Entry 3TN9 (X-ray diffraction, 3.00 A resolution); this record covers chains 2 and 3 of the 3 polymer chains in the assembly.

# Chain 2
Molecule: Protein VP2
Organism: Human rhinovirus 2
UniProtKB: P04936 (POLG_HRV2); residues 1-261 here correspond to UniProt positions 70-330 (UniProt number = residue number + 69)
Amino-acid sequence (261 residues; numbered 1 to 261; the number before each row is that of its first residue):
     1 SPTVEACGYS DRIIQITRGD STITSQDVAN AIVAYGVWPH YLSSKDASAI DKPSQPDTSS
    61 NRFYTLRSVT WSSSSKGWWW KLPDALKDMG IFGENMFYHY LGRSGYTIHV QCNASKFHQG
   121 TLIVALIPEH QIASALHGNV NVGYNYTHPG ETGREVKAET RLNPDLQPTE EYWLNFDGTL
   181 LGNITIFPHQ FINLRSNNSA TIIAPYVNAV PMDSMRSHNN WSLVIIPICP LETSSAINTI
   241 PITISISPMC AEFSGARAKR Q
Not modelled in the structure: 1-13
UniProt features mapped onto this chain:
  - site: Q261 (Cleavage)

# Chain 3
Molecule: Protein VP3
Organism: Human rhinovirus 2
UniProtKB: P04936 (POLG_HRV2); residues 1-237 here correspond to UniProt positions 331-567 (UniProt number = residue number + 330)
Amino-acid sequence (237 residues; row label = number of the first residue in the row):
     1 GLPVFITPGS GQFLTTDDFQ SPCALPWYHP TKEISIPGEV KNLVEICQVD SLVPINNTDT
    61 YINSENMYSV VLQSSINAPD KIFSIRTDVA SQPLATTLIG EISSYFTHWT GSLRFSFMFC
   121 GTANTTVKLL LAYTPPGIAE PTTRKDAMLG THVIWDVGLQ STISMVVPWI SASHYRNTSP
   181 GRSTSGYITC WYQTRLVIPP QTPPTARLLC FVSGCKDFCL RMARDTNLHL QSGAIAQ
UniProt features mapped onto this chain:
  - region: I235 to Q237 (Amphipathic alpha-helix)

# Chain 2 / chain 3 interface
Pairs across the interface (69; chain 2 residue first):
  Y35(2) - G38(3)
  V37(2) - P37(3)  hydrophobic
  K45(2) - K32(3)  hydrogen bond (backbone-side chain)
  D46(2) - K32(3)
  D46(2) - I34(3)
  D46(2) - S35(3)  hydrogen bond (side chain-backbone)
  A47(2) - K32(3)  hydrogen bond (backbone-side chain)
  K76(2) - E65(3)  salt bridge
  K116(2) - T122(3)  hydrogen bond (backbone-side chain)
  K116(2) - A123(3)
  K116(2) - N124(3)  hydrogen bond (backbone-side chain)
  F117(2) - T122(3)
  F117(2) - N124(3)
  F117(2) - P200(3)
  F117(2) - Q201(3)
  F117(2) - T202(3)
  H118(2) - T122(3)  hydrogen bond (backbone-side chain)
  Q119(2) - C120(3)
  Q119(2) - G121(3)
  Q119(2) - T122(3)  hydrogen bond (side chain-backbone)
  Q119(2) - P203(3)
  Q119(2) - T205(3)  hydrogen bond (side chain-backbone)
  Q119(2) - A206(3)
  T121(2) - C120(3)  hydrogen bond
  Y172(2) - E65(3)  hydrogen bond
  W173(2) - N63(3)
  L180(2) - Y68(3)
  L180(2) - T96(3)
  L181(2) - Y68(3)  hydrogen bond (backbone-side chain)
  G182(2) - S51(3)
  G182(2) - L52(3)  hydrogen bond (backbone-backbone)
  N183(2) - S51(3)
  N183(2) - T96(3)  hydrogen bond (side chain-backbone)
  N183(2) - T97(3)
  N183(2) - L98(3)  hydrogen bond (side chain-backbone)
  T185(2) - V49(3)
  T185(2) - D50(3)  hydrogen bond (side chain-backbone)
  T185(2) - S51(3)
  I186(2) - V49(3)  hydrophobic
  I186(2) - L98(3)  hydrophobic
  F191(2) - F211(3)  hydrophobic
  N193(2) - M118(3)
  N193(2) - F119(3)
  N193(2) - C120(3)
  R195(2) - F119(3)
  R195(2) - G121(3)
  R195(2) - T122(3)  hydrogen bond (side chain-backbone)
  R195(2) - A123(3)
  R195(2) - T125(3)  hydrogen bond (side chain-backbone)
  R195(2) - V157(3)  hydrogen bond (side chain-backbone)
  R195(2) - S161(3)  hydrogen bond
  S196(2) - S161(3)  hydrogen bond
  Y206(2) - P37(3)
  V207(2) - P37(3)  hydrophobic
  N208(2) - I36(3)
  A209(2) - I34(3)
  V210(2) - I34(3)  hydrophobic
  P227(2) - E65(3)
  I228(2) - L52(3)  hydrophobic
  I228(2) - L209(3)  hydrophobic
  C229(2) - C120(3)  disulfide
  C229(2) - R207(3)
  C229(2) - L209(3)  hydrophobic
  P230(2) - R207(3)
  E232(2) - P203(3)
  E232(2) - T205(3)
  T233(2) - P203(3)
  S234(2) - Q201(3)
  S234(2) - T202(3)
Interface residues without a listed pair, chain 2 (39 interface residues in all): G120, I123, P205, P211
Interface residues without a listed pair, chain 3 (42 interface residues in all): I46, S64, S69, G158, L159, Q160, P199
Cross-chain cystine bridges: C229(2)-C120(3)

# Summary
39 residues of chain 2 and 42 residues of chain 3 are in contact, with 1 disulfide bond, 20 hydrogen bonds and
1 salt bridge. Among the polar pairs are K76(2)-E65(3), K45(2)-K32(3) and D46(2)-S35(3).
Here chain 2 is Protein VP2 and chain 3 is Protein VP3, both from Human rhinovirus 2. Entry 3TN9 (X-ray
structure of the HRV2 empty capsid (B-particle)) was determined by X-ray diffraction.
